6G7M - chains S and T of the 4 polymer chains in the assembly; structure by X-ray diffraction, 1.71 A resolution.

Chain S (and T):
Molecule: Hydrogenase-2 small chain
From: Escherichia coli K12
Notes: EC 1.12.99.6; chain T of this document is another copy of the same molecule, construct and numbering; everything in this record applies to it too
Reference sequence: P69741 (MBHT_ECOLI); residues 1-296 here correspond to UniProt positions 38-333 (UniProt number = residue number + 37)
Chain sequence (304 residues; numbered 1 to 304; the number before each row is that of its first residue):
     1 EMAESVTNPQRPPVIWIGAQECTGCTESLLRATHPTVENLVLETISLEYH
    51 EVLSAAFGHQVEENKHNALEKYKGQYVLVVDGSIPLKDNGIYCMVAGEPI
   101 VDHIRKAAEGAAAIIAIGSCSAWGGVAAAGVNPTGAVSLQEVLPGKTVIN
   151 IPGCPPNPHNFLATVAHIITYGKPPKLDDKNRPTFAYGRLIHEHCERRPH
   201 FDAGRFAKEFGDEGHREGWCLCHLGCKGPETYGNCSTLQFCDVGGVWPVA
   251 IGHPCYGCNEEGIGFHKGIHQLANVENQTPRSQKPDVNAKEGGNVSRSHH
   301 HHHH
Disordered / not traced: 1-8, 277-304
Differences from the reference sequence: conflict C222 (Tyr259 in P69741); expression tag (297-304)
Metal / ion sites: 4Fe-4S cluster Fe site 1: C22, C25, C120, C154; 4Fe-4S cluster Fe site 2: H192, C195, C220, C226; 3Fe-4S cluster Fe: C235, C255, C258
Residues lining bound ligands:
  - 3Fe-4S cluster (F3S): I191, T231, C235, F240, W247, P248, C255, Y256, G257, C258, N259
  - 4Fe-4S cluster (SF4), molecule 1: E21, C22, T23, G24, C25, D81, G82, G118, S119, C120, V126, G153, C154, P155
  - 4Fe-4S cluster (SF4), molecule 2: I191, H192, C195, R197, R198, F201, C220, L221, C222, C226, G228, P229, V249
Reported in the primary citation:
  - binding site for 4Fe-4S cluster: C222

Chain S / chain T interface:
Contacting residue pairs (40):
  R189(S) with H200(T), hydrogen bond; E217(T), hydrogen bond (side chain-backbone); W219(T)
  H192(S) with P199(T)
  E193(S) with P199(T); H200(T), hydrogen bond (backbone-side chain); R205(T), salt bridge
  H194(S) with E196(T); R197(T); P199(T); H200(T), hydrogen bond; G218(T)
  C195(S) with C195(T); E196(T); P199(T)
  E196(S) with H194(T); C195(T); E196(T)
  R197(S) with H194(T)
  R198(S) with R198(T); P199(T); D202(T), salt bridge
  P199(S) with H192(T); E193(T); H194(T); C195(T); R198(T)
  H200(S) with R189(T), hydrogen bond; E193(T), hydrogen bond (side chain-backbone); H194(T), hydrogen bond
  D202(S) with R198(T), salt bridge; D202(T)
  R205(S) with E193(T), salt bridge
  E217(S) with R189(T), hydrogen bond (backbone-side chain)
  G218(S) with H194(T)
  W219(S) with R189(T)
  D242(S) with D242(T); V243(T)
  V243(S) with D242(T)
  G244(S) with G244(T)

In short:
Chain S and chain T each contribute 18 residues to their interface; the contacts include 8 hydrogen bonds and
4 salt bridges. Polar contacts include E193(S)-R205(T), R198(S)-D202(T) and R189(S)-H200(T). Bound to chain S:
4Fe-4S cluster and 3Fe-4S cluster. The paper reports a binding site for 4Fe-4S cluster at C222(S).
Both chains are Hydrogenase-2 small chain (Escherichia coli K12). Entry 6G7M (Four-site variant (Y222C, C197S,
C432S, C433S) of E. coli hydrogenase-2) was determined by X-ray diffraction.
